7WKK - chains J and K of the 30 polymer chains in the assembly; structure by electron microscopy, 4.20 A resolution (low resolution: residue-level contacts below are approximate; hydrogen-bond / salt-bridge calls are withheld).

== Chain J ==
Name: Nup54
From: Xenopus laevis
UniProt: K9ZTJ6 (K9ZTJ6_XENLA); residues 1-535 here = UniProt positions 1-535
Amino-acid sequence (535 residues; row label = number of the first residue in the row):
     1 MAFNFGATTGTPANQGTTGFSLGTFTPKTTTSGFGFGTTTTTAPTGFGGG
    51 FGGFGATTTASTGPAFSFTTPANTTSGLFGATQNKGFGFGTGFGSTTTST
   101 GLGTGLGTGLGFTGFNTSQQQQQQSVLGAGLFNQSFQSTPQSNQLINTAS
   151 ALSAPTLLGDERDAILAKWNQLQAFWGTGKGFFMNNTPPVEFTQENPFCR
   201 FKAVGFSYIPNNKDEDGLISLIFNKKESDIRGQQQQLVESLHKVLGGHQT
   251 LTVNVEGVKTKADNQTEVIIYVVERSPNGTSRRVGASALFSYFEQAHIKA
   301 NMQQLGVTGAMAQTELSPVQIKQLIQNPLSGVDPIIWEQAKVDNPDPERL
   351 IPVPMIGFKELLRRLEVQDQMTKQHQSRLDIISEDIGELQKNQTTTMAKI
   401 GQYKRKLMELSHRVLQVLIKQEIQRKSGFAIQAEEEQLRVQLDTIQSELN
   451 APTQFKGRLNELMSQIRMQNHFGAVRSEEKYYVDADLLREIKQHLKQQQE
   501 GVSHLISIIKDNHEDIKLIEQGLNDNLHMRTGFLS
Unresolved in the structure: 1-155, 188-318, 429-454, 475-487, 521-535

== Chain K ==
Name: MGC84997 protein
From: Xenopus laevis
UniProt: Q5EAX5 (Q5EAX5_XENLA); numbering as in UniProt (aligned over 1-599)
Amino-acid sequence (599 residues; each row starts with the number of its first residue):
     1 MASGFSFGTAAASTTTLNPTAAAPFSFGATPAASNTGTTGGLGFGAFNAA
    51 ATPATTTATTGLGGGLFGAKPAAGFTLGGANTATATTTAASTGFSVGFNK
   101 PAGSATPFSLPVTSTSSGGLSLASALTSTPATGPSPFTLNLGSTPATTTA
   151 AATGLSLGGTLTGLGGSLFQNTNPSATGLGQSTLGQSTLGQSTLGQSLLG
   201 QSLLGQSLLGQSTLGQSTLGQSLLGQSLLGLGLNLGAVAPVSQVTTHEGL
   251 GGLDFSSSSDKKSDKAGTRPEDSKALKDENLPQLLCQDVENFQKFVKEQK
   301 QVQEEISRMSSKAMLKVQEDIKALKQLLSVASSGLQRNALAIDKLKIETA
   351 EELKNAEIALRTQKTPPGLQHENTAPADYFHTLVQQFEVQLQQYRQQIEE
   401 LENHLATQSNTLHLSPQDLSMAMQKLYQTFVALAAQLQAVNENFKMLKEQ
   451 YLGYRKAFLGDSTDVFEARRAEAKKWQNAPRVTTGPTPFSNIPNAAAVAM
   501 AATLTQQQQPTTGFGSSSAFGGNTSGSSSFGFGTANKPSGSLSAGFGSTS
   551 TSGFNFSNPGINASAGLTFGVSNPSSTSFGTGQLLQLKKPPAGNKRGKR
Unresolved in the structure: 1-281, 368-372, 453-599

== How chain J and chain K interact ==
Contacting residue pairs (16):
  W169(J) - V296(K)
  F358(J) - V302(K)
  F358(J) - Q303(K)
  F358(J) - I306(K)
  L361(J) - I306(K)
  L365(J) - M309(K)
  V414(J) - N355(K)
  Q421(J) - T362(K)
  E422(J) - A375(K)
  R425(J) - P366(K)
  H494(J) - M423(K)
  I509(J) - L437(K)
  N512(J) - V440(K)
  N512(J) - N441(K)
  D515(J) - F444(K)
  I516(J) - F444(K)
Interface residues without a listed pair, chain J (26 interface residues in all): K359, L362, I400, K404, L407, L410, S411, V417, I491, Q498, L505, I508, I519
Interface residues without a listed pair, chain K (25 interface residues in all): Q299, L345, E348, T349, E352, A356, A359, L419, L426, L447, K448

== In short ==
The interface between chain J and chain K involves 26 residues on one side and 25 on the other.
Chain J is Nup54 and chain K is MGC84997 protein, both from Xenopus laevis; the structure, Cryo-EM structure
of the IR subunit from X. laevis NPC, was determined by electron microscopy.
